2QF4 - chain A; structure by X-ray diffraction, 1.20 A resolution.

Chain A:
Protein: Cell shape determining protein MreC
From: Streptococcus pneumoniae
Notes: fragment: Major Periplasmic Domain
UniProt: Q8DMY2 (Q8DMY2_STRR6); residue numbers follow UniProt; this construct covers 106-272
Sequence (172 residues; numbered 106 to 277; the number before each row is that of its first residue):
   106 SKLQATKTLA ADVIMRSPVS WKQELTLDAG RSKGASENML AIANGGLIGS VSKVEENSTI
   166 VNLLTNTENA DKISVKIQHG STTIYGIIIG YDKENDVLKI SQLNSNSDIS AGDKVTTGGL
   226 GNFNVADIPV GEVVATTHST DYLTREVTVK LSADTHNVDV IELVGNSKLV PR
Unresolved in the structure: 106-107
Construct notes: cloning artifact (273-277)
UniProt features mapped onto this chain:
  - mutagenesis: Gln183 to Ser272 (Cells are round instead of ovoid, protein no longer interacts with MreD)

Overview:
Curated annotation (UniProt) lists 2 mutagenesis sites.
Chain A is Cell shape determining protein MreC (Streptococcus pneumoniae); the structure, High resolution
structure of the major periplasmic domain from the cell shape-determining filament MreC (orthorhombic form),
was determined by X-ray diffraction, deposited together with 2QF5.
